PDB entry 1DXR | X-ray diffraction, 2.00 A resolution | chains H and M of the 4 polymer chains in the assembly

== Chain H ==
Molecule: Photosynthetic reaction center H subunit
From: Rhodopseudomonas viridis
UniProt: P06008 (RCEH_RHOVI); residues 1-258 here = UniProt positions 1-258
Chain sequence (258 residues; row label = number of the first residue in the row):
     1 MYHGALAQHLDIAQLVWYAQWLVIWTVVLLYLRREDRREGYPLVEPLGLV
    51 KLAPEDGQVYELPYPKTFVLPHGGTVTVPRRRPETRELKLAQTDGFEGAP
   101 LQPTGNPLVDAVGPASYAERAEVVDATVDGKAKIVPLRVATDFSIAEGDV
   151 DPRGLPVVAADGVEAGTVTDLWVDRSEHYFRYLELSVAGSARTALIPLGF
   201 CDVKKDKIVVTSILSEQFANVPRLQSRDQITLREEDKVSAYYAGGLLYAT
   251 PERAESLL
Modified / non-standard residues: Met-1 (n-formylmethionine; FME)
UniProt features mapped onto this chain:
  - modified residue: Met-1 (N-formylmethionine)

== Chain M ==
Molecule: Photosynthetic reaction center M subunit
From: Rhodopseudomonas viridis
UniProt: P06010 (RCEM_RHOVI); numbering as in UniProt (aligned over 1-323)
Chain sequence (323 residues; row label = number of the first residue in the row):
     1 ADYQTIYTQIQARGPHITVSGEWGDNDRVGKPFYSYWLGKIGDAQIGPIY
    51 LGASGIAAFAFGSTAILIILFNMAAEVHFDPLQFFRQFFWLGLYPPKAQY
   101 GMGIPPLHDGGWWLMAGLFMTLSLGSWWIRVYSRARALGLGTHIAWNFAA
   151 AIFFVLCIGCIHPTLVGSWSEGVPFGIWPHIDWLTAFSIRYGNFYYCPWH
   201 GFSIGFAYGCGLLFAAHGATILAVARFGGDREIEQITDRGTAVERAALFW
   251 RWTIGFNATIESVHRWGWFFSLMVMVSASVGILLTGTFVDNWYLWCVKHG
   301 AAPDYPAYLPATPDPASLPGAPK
Metal / ion sites: bacteriochlorophyll b Mg site 1 near His-180 (its only coordinating residue here); bacteriochlorophyll b Mg site 2 near His-200 (its only coordinating residue here); Fe2+: His-217, Glu-232, His-264 (shared with 2 residues of chain L)
Residues lining bound ligands:
  - bacteriochlorophyll b (BCB), molecule 1: Gly-62, Ala-65, Ile-66, Ile-69, Met-120, Leu-124, Phe-148, Ala-151, Ile-152, Phe-154, Val-155, Ile-158, Trp-183, Leu-184, Thr-185, Phe-187, Ser-188, Asn-193, Phe-194, Tyr-195, Trp-199, His-200, Ser-203, Ile-204, Ala-207, Tyr-208, Val-274, Met-275, Ala-278, Gly-281, Ile-282
  - bacteriochlorophyll b (BCB), molecule 2: Met-120, Phe-154, Val-155, Ile-158, Val-173, Ile-177, Trp-178, His-180, Ile-181, Trp-183, Leu-184
  - bacteriochlorophyll b (BCB), molecule 3: Tyr-195, Gly-201, Ile-204, Gly-205, Tyr-208, Gly-209, Leu-212, Phe-270
  - bacteriopheophytin b (BPB), molecule 1: Ala-58, Phe-59, Gly-62, Ser-63, Ile-66, Ser-123, Leu-124, Trp-127, Val-131, Ile-144, Asn-147, Phe-148, Ala-151, Ser-271, Val-274, Met-275
  - bacteriopheophytin b (BPB), molecule 2: Tyr-208, Gly-211, Leu-212, Ala-215, Ala-216, Trp-250, Thr-253, Ile-254
  - menaquinone-9 (MQ9): Leu-212, Leu-213, Ala-216, His-217, Thr-220, Val-243, Ala-246, Ala-247, Trp-250, Ile-254, Phe-256, Asn-257, Ala-258, Thr-259, Ile-260, Val-263, Trp-266, Phe-270
  - 15-cis-1,2-dihydroneurosporene (NS5): Ile-66, Ile-69, Leu-70, Phe-88, Trp-113, Leu-114, Gly-117, Leu-118, Met-120, Thr-121, Val-155, Ile-158, Gly-159, Cys-160, Trp-169, Val-173, Pro-174, Phe-175, Gly-176, Ile-177, His-180

== How chain H and chain M interact ==
Contacting residue pairs (122):
  His-3(H) with Thr-287(M); Phe-288(M)
  Gly-4(H) with Phe-288(M)
  Asp-11(H) with Trp-295(M), hydrogen bond; Lys-298(M), salt bridge; His-299(M), salt bridge
  Ile-12(H) with Phe-288(M), hydrophobic
  Ala-13(H) with Trp-199(M); Val-289(M), hydrophobic; Trp-295(M)
  Gln-14(H) with Trp-295(M); His-299(M)
  Val-16(H) with Trp-199(M)
  Trp-17(H) with Pro-198(M); Trp-199(M)
  Gln-20(H) with Trp-199(M), hydrogen bond; Phe-202(M); Met-273(M); Ser-277(M), hydrogen bond
  Trp-21(H) with Phe-202(M)
  Ile-24(H) with Phe-202(M), hydrophobic; Phe-206(M), hydrophobic
  Val-27(H) with Phe-269(M), hydrophobic
  Val-28(H) with Trp-266(M), hydrophobic
  Tyr-31(H) with Arg-265(M), hydrogen bond
  Leu-32(H) with Arg-265(M); Trp-266(M), hydrophobic; Phe-269(M), hydrophobic
  Arg-33(H) with Phe-256(M); Asn-257(M), hydrogen bond (side chain-backbone)
  Glu-35(H) with Thr-259(M); Ser-262(M); Arg-265(M), salt bridge
  Asp-36(H) with Asn-257(M); Ala-258(M); Thr-259(M); Ser-262(M), hydrogen bond; Trp-266(M), hydrogen bond
  Glu-39(H) with Ile-236(M); Arg-239(M), salt bridge; Thr-259(M)
  Tyr-41(H) with Arg-251(M), hydrogen bond
  Leu-43(H) with Arg-251(M)
  Lys-66(H) with Glu-261(M), salt bridge; Arg-265(M)
  Phe-68(H) with Ile-236(M), hydrophobic; Glu-261(M)
  Leu-70(H) with Thr-237(M)
  Val-76(H) with Thr-237(M)
  Arg-82(H) with Arg-239(M)
  Pro-114(H) with Arg-245(M), hydrogen bond (backbone-side chain)
  Ser-116(H) with Thr-241(M), hydrogen bond (backbone-side chain); Arg-245(M), hydrogen bond (backbone-side chain)
  Ala-118(H) with Arg-239(M); Gly-240(M); Thr-241(M); Glu-244(M)
  Arg-120(H) with Glu-234(M), hydrogen bond (side chain-backbone); Gln-235(M); Asp-238(M), hydrogen bond (side chain-backbone); Arg-239(M); Gly-240(M)
  Ala-121(H) with Asp-238(M), hydrogen bond (backbone-side chain)
  Asp-125(H) with Arg-231(M), salt bridge; Glu-234(M)
  Lys-133(H) with Glu-234(M), salt bridge
  Ile-134(H) with Arg-231(M)
  Asp-142(H) with Gly-14(M); Pro-15(M)
  Phe-143(H) with Arg-13(M); Gly-14(M); Pro-15(M)
  Ser-144(H) with Ala-12(M); Arg-13(M), hydrogen bond (backbone-backbone)
  Ile-145(H) with Ile-10(M), hydrophobic; Gln-11(M)
  Ala-146(H) with Gln-11(M), hydrogen bond (backbone-backbone); Arg-13(M)
  Glu-147(H) with Tyr-36(M)
  Gly-148(H) with Tyr-36(M)
  Asp-149(H) with Gln-9(M); Ile-10(M); Gln-11(M), hydrogen bond (side chain-backbone); Tyr-36(M), hydrogen bond; Lys-40(M), salt bridge
  Val-150(H) with Ile-10(M)
  Pro-152(H) with Ile-10(M)
  Val-173(H) with Ala-12(M), hydrophobic
  Arg-175(H) with Ile-17(M)
  Ser-176(H) with Ile-17(M)
  Glu-177(H) with Asp-43(M); Arg-231(M)
  His-178(H) with Ala-12(M); Gly-14(M); Pro-15(M), hydrogen bond (side chain-backbone); Ile-17(M)
  Tyr-179(H) with Gln-4(M), hydrogen bond; Thr-8(M)
  Phe-180(H) with Ile-10(M); Gln-11(M); Ala-12(M), hydrophobic
  Arg-181(H) with Asp-230(M), salt bridge; Arg-231(M)
  Leu-198(H) with Gln-4(M); Gln-9(M)
  Gly-199(H) with Asp-2(M); Gln-4(M); Arg-226(M), hydrogen bond (backbone-side chain)
  Phe-200(H) with Arg-226(M)
  Cys-201(H) with Gln-9(M), hydrogen bond (backbone-side chain)
  Asp-202(H) with Tyr-3(M); Gln-9(M)
  Val-203(H) with Gln-9(M), hydrogen bond (backbone-side chain)
  Leu-232(H) with Asp-238(M)
  Glu-235(H) with Arg-231(M), salt bridge
  Asp-236(H) with Gly-240(M); Thr-241(M), hydrogen bond (side chain-backbone)
  Ser-239(H) with Arg-226(M), hydrogen bond (side chain-backbone)
  Ala-240(H) with Arg-245(M)
  Ala-243(H) with Phe-227(M), hydrophobic; Arg-245(M)
  Leu-246(H) with Arg-226(M)
Other interface residues (no listed pair), chain H (75 interface residues in all): His-9, Arg-38, Gly-40, Glu-84, Ala-115, Tyr-117, Leu-171, Asp-174, Tyr-182, Pro-197
Other interface residues (no listed pair), chain M (56 interface residues in all): Ala-1, His-16, Val-280, Leu-284, Trp-292

== In short ==
The interface between chain H and chain M involves 75 residues on one side and 56 on the other, with 25
hydrogen bonds and 10 salt bridges. Polar pairs include Asp-11(H)/Lys-298(M), Asp-11(H)/His-299(M) and
Glu-35(H)/Arg-265(M).
Here chain H is Photosynthetic reaction center H subunit and chain M is Photosynthetic reaction center M
subunit, both from Rhodopseudomonas viridis. Entry 1DXR (Photosynthetic reaction center from Rhodopseudomonas
viridis - His L168 Phe mutant (terbutryn complex)) was determined by X-ray diffraction.
